1KHR - chains A and B of the 3 polymer chains in the assembly; structure by X-ray diffraction, 2.80 A resolution.

Chain A (and B):
Molecule: Streptogramin A acetyltransferase
Source organism: Enterococcus faecium
Notes: EC 2.3.1.-; chain B of this document is another copy of the same molecule, construct and numbering; everything in this record applies to it too
Reference sequence: P50870 (VATD_ENTFC); residues 1-209 here = UniProt positions 1-209
Chain sequence (209 residues; numbered 1 to 209; the number before each row is that of its first residue):
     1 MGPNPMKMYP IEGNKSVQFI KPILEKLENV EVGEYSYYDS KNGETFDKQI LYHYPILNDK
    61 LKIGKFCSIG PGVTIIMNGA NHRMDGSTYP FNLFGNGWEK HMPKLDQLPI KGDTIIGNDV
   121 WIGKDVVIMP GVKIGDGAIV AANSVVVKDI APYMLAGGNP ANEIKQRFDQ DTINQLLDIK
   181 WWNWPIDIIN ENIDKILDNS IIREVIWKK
Not modelled in the structure: 207-209 (chain B: 206-209)
Residues lining bound ligands:
  - coenzyme A (COA), molecule 1: Asp-39, Gly-70, Trp-121, Gly-123, Lys-124, Ile-139, Ala-141, Ala-142, Ser-144, Leu-155, Gly-157, Gly-158, Ile-164
  - coenzyme A (COA), molecule 2: Tyr-52, Ala-80, Asn-81, His-82, Met-84, Met-129, Val-147, Lys-148, Pro-160
  - virginiamycin m1 (VIR), molecule 1: Asn-14, Val-17, Tyr-37, Asp-39
  - virginiamycin m1 (VIR), molecule 2: Tyr-54, Gly-79, Ala-80, Asn-81, His-82, Asn-92, Leu-93, Met-102, Pro-103, Leu-108
UniProt features mapped onto this chain:
  - active site: His-82
  - mutagenesis: His-82 (H82A: 105-fold decrease in activity)

Chain A / chain B interface:
Residue-residue contacts (60; chain A residue first):
  Met-1(A) with Asn-96(B); Gly-97(B); Trp-98(B), hydrogen bond (backbone-side chain); Lys-100(B), hydrogen bond
  Gly-2(A) with Asn-96(B), hydrogen bond (backbone-backbone); Trp-98(B)
  Pro-3(A) with Phe-94(B), hydrophobic; Trp-98(B)
  Ile-11(A) with Leu-93(B)
  Phe-19(A) with Tyr-89(B); Phe-94(B), hydrophobic
  Tyr-35(A) with Tyr-89(B), hydrogen bond (backbone-side chain); Trp-98(B), hydrophobic
  Tyr-37(A) with His-82(B); Tyr-89(B), hydrophobic; Pro-90(B); Phe-94(B), hydrophobic
  Phe-66(A) with Tyr-89(B); Phe-91(B), hydrophobic
  Ser-68(A) with His-82(B); Thr-88(B); Tyr-89(B); Pro-90(B)
  Pro-71(A) with Tyr-52(B)
  Asp-119(A) with Ser-87(B), hydrogen bond; Thr-88(B)
  Trp-121(A) with Ala-80(B); His-82(B), hydrogen bond; Thr-88(B)
  Ile-139(A) with Met-84(B), hydrophobic; Thr-88(B)
  Ala-142(A) with Met-129(B), hydrophobic
  Asn-143(A) with Val-127(B); Asn-159(B), hydrogen bond (backbone-side chain)
  Gly-158(A) with Asn-159(B); Pro-160(B)
  Asn-159(A) with Asn-159(B), hydrogen bond (backbone-backbone)
  Arg-167(A) with Met-84(B), hydrogen bond (side chain-backbone); Gly-86(B), hydrogen bond (side chain-backbone); Thr-88(B)
  Phe-168(A) with Met-84(B); Asp-85(B)
  Trp-181(A) with Ser-87(B)
  Asn-190(A) with Trp-98(B), hydrogen bond
  Ile-193(A) with Phe-91(B), hydrophobic; Trp-98(B); His-101(B)
  Asp-194(A) with His-101(B), salt bridge
  Ile-196(A) with Gly-86(B); Ser-87(B), hydrogen bond (backbone-backbone)
  Leu-197(A) with Arg-83(B); Asp-85(B); Gly-86(B), hydrogen bond (backbone-backbone); Ser-87(B); Phe-91(B), hydrophobic; His-101(B)
  Asp-198(A) with Arg-83(B); Asp-85(B)
  Asn-199(A) with Asp-85(B), hydrogen bond (side chain-backbone); Gly-86(B)
Interface residues without a listed pair, chain A (31 interface residues in all): Pro-10, Val-17, Cys-67, Ile-186
Interface residues without a listed pair, chain B (26 interface residues in all): Asn-81, Gly-95, Val-145

Summary:
31 residues of chain A and 26 residues of chain B are in contact, with 14 hydrogen bonds and 1 salt bridge.
Polar contacts include Asp-194(A)/His-101(B), Met-1(A)/Trp-98(B) and Met-1(A)/Lys-100(B). Ligands of chain A:
virginiamycin m1 and coenzyme A.
Chain A and chain B are both Streptogramin A acetyltransferase (Enterococcus faecium); the structure, Crystal
Structure of Vat(D) in Complex with Virginiamycin and Coenzyme A, was determined by X-ray diffraction together
with 1KK4, 1KK5 and 1KK6 from the same study.
